PDB entry 6KVJ | X-ray diffraction, 2.50 A resolution | chain A

== Chain A ==
Protein: UDP-glycosyltransferase 76G1
From: Stevia rebaudiana
Notes: EC 2.4.1.-
UniProt: Q6VAB4 (U76G1_STERE); residues 2-459 here correspond to UniProt positions 1-458 (UniProt number = residue number - 1)
Amino-acid sequence (461 residues; row label = number of the first residue in the row):
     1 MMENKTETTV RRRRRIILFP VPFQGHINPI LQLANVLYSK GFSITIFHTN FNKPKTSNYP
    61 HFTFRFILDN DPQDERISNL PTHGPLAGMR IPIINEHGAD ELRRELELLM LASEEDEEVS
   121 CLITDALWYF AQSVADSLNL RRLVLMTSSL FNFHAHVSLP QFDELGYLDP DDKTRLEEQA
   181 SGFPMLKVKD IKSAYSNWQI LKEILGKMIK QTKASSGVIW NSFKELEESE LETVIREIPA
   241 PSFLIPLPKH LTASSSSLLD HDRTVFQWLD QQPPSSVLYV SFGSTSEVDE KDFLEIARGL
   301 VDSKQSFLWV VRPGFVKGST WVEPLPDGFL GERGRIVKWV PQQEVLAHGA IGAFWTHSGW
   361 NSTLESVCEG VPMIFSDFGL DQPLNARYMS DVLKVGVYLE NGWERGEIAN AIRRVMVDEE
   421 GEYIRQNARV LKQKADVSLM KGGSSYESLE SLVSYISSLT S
Unresolved in the structure: 1-12, 461
Sequence notes: initiating methionine (1); expression tag (460-461)
Swiss-Prot annotation at these positions:
  - active site: His26 (Proton acceptor), Asp125 (Charge relay)
  - binding site (rebaudioside A): His26, Thr147, Ser148, His156, Trp360, Asp381, Gln382
  - binding site (rubusoside): His26
  - binding site (UDP): Asn28, Ser284, Trp339, Val340, His357 to Glu365
Small-molecule neighbours: uridine-5'-diphosphate-xylopyranose (UDX): Gln24, Gly25, His26, Asn28, Thr147, Ser148, Tyr279, Ser281, Gly283, Ser284, Thr285, Val310, Trp339, Val340, Gln342, His357, Gly359, Trp360, Asn361, Ser362, Glu365, Asp381, Gln382
Reported in the primary citation:
  - mutagenesis - L86V, I200L: increased catalytic activity on seven tested substrates
  - mutagenesis - L127V, T147A, T147S, S148A, S148N, I204L, L380W: decreased catalytic activity
  - mutagenesis - L201V, L380I: increased catalytic activity on RebA
  - mutagenesis - L201V: increased catalytic activity
  - mutagenesis - I204V, T285S: increased catalytic activity on RebD
  - mutagenesis - I204V: increased catalytic activity on Sb
  - mutagenesis - G88F, I200F, L205F: increased catalytic activity on isoorientin
  - mutagenesis - G88F, L205F: decreased catalytic activity on steviolbioside
  - specificity-determining residues: Gly88, Ser148, Leu205
  - mutagenesis - H156A, H156Y: decreased catalytic activity on Sb
  - mutagenesis - S148Q: abolished catalytic activity on Sb
  - mutagenesis - T147N: abolished catalytic activity
  - mutagenesis - T285S: decreased catalytic activity on RebA
  - mutagenesis - L127F: increased catalytic activity on Sb, stevioside, and RebD
  - mutagenesis - H156A, H156Y: decreased catalytic activity on Sm
  - mutagenesis - T285A: decreased catalytic activity on all tested substrates

== Summary ==
Chain A binds uridine-5'-diphosphate-xylopyranose. UniProt lists active-site residues His26 and Asp125, 7
rebaudioside A-binding residues, rubusoside-binding residue His26 and 13 UDP-binding residues. From the paper:
L127V, T147A and T147S, among others, reduce catalytic activity; specificity determinants Gly88, Ser148 and
Leu205; 22 substitutions were tested in all.
Chain A is UDP-glycosyltransferase 76G1 (Stevia rebaudiana); the structure, Crystal structure of
UDPX-SrUGT76G1, was determined by X-ray diffraction (same publication as 6KVI, 6KVK and 6KVL).
